Entry 3CCU (X-ray diffraction, 2.80 A resolution); this record covers chains 1 and 0 of the 31 polymer chains in the assembly.

== Chain 1 ==
Protein: 50S ribosomal protein L37e
From: Haloarcula marismortui
UniProt: P32410 (RL37_HALMA); residues 0-56 here correspond to UniProt positions 1-57 (UniProt number = residue number + 1)
Amino-acid sequence (57 residues; each row starts with the number of its first residue; numbering starts at 0):
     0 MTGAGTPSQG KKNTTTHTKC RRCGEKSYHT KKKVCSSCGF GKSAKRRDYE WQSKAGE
Unresolved in the structure: 0
Ion coordination: Sr2+ site 1: Lys10, Asn12 (shared with U862(0) of chain 0); Cd2+: Cys19, Cys22, Cys34, Cys37; Sr2+ site 2: Gly40 (shared with U1463(0) of chain 0); Sr2+ site 3 near Asp47 (its only coordinating residue here)

== Chain 0 ==
Molecule: 23S ribosomal RNA
From: Haloarcula marismortui
Notes: engineered mutation(s): G2099A, G2482C
Sequence (2923 nucleotides; row label = number of the first residue in the row):
     1 GUUGGCUACU AUGCCAGCUG GUGGAUUGCU CGGCUCAGGC GCUGAUGAAG GACGUGCCAA
    61 GCUGCGAUAA GCUGUGGGGA GCCGCACGGA GGCGAAGAAC CACAGAUUUC CGAAUGAGAA
   121 UCUCUCUAAC AAUUGCUUCG CGCAAUGAGG AACCCCGAGA ACUGAAACAU CUCAGUAUCG
   181 GGAGGAACAG AAAACGCAAC GUGAUGUCGU UAGUAACCGC GAGUGAACGC GAUACAGCCC
   241 AAACCGAAGC CCUCACGGGC AAUGUGGUGU CAGGGCUACC UCUCAUCAGC CGACCGUCUU
   301 CACGAAGUCU CUUGGAAUAG AGCGUGAUAC AGGGUGACAA CCCCGUACUG AAGACCAGUA
   361 CGCUGUGCGG UAGUGCCAGA GUAGCGGGGG UUGGAUAUCC CUCGCGAAUA ACGCAGGCAU
   421 CGACUGCGAA GGCUAAACAC AACCUGAGAC CGAUAGUGAA CAAGUAGUGU GAACGAACGC
   481 UGCAAAGUAC CCUCAGAAGG GAGGCGAAAU AGAGCAUGAA AUCAGUUGGC GAUCGAGCGA
   541 CAGGGCAUAC AAGGUCCCUU GACGAAUGAC CGAGACGCGA GUCUCCAGUA AGACUCACGG
   601 GAAGCCGAUG UUCUGUCGUA CGUUUUGAAA AACGAGCCAG GGAGUGUGUC UGUAUGGCAA
   661 GUCUAACCGG AGUAUCCGGG GAGGCACAGG GAAACCGACA UGGCCGCAGG GCUUUGCCCG
   721 AGGGCCGCCG UCUUCAAGGG CGGGGAGCCA UGUGGACACG ACCCGAAUCC GGACGAUCUA
   781 CGCAUGGACA AGAUGAAGCG UGCCGAAAGG CACGUGGAAG UCUGUUAGAG UUGGUGUCCU
   841 ACAAUACCCU CUCGUGAUCU AUGUGUAGGG GUGAAAGGCC CAUCGAGUCC GGCAACAGCU
   901 GGUUCCAAUC GAAACAUGUC GAAGCAUGAC CUCCGCCGAG GUAGUCUGUG AGGUAGAGCG
   961 ACCGAUUGGU GUGUCCGCCU CCGAGAGGAG UCGGCACACC UGUCAAACUC CAAACUUACA
  1021 GACGCUGUUU GACGCGGGGA UUCCGGUGCG CGGGGUAAGC CUGUGUACCA GGAGGGGAAC
  1081 AACCCAGAGA UAGGUUAAGG UCCCCAAGUG UGGAUUAAGU GUAAUCCUCU GAAGGUGGUC
  1141 UCGAGCCCUA GACAGCCGGG AGGUGAGCUU AGAAGCAGCU ACCCUCUAAG AAAAGCGUAA
  1201 CAGCUUACCG GCCGAGGUUU GAGGCGCCCA AAAUGAUCGG GACUCAAAUC CACCACCGAG
  1261 ACCUGUCCGU ACCACUCAUA CUGGUAAUCG AGUAGAUUGG CGCUCUAAUU GGAUGGAAGC
  1321 AGGGGCGAGA GCUCCUGUGG ACCGAUUAGU GACGAAAAUC CUGGCCAUAG UAGCAGCGAU
  1381 AGUCGGGUGA GAACCCCGAC GGCCUAAUGG AUAAGGGUUC CUCAGCACUG CUGAUCAGCU
  1441 GAGGGUUAGC CGGUCCUAAG UCUCACCGCA ACUCGACUGA GACGAAAUGG GAAACAGGUU
  1501 AAUAUUCCUG UGCCAUCAUG CAGUGAAAGU UGACGCCCUG GGGUCGAUCA CGCCGGGCAU
  1561 UCGCCCGGUC GAACCGUCCA ACUCCGUGGA AGCCGUAAUG GCAGGAAGCG GACGAACGGC
  1621 GGCAUAGGGA AACGUGAUUC AACCUGGGGC CCAUGAAAAG ACGAGCAUGA UGUCCGUACC
  1681 GAGAACCGAC ACAGGUGUCC AUGGCGGCGA AAGCCAAGGC CUGUCGGGAG CAACCAACGU
  1741 UAGGGAAUUC GGCAAGUUAG UCCCGUACCU UCGGAAGAAG GGAUGCCUGC UCCGGAACGG
  1801 AGCAGGUCGC AGUGACUCGG AAGCUCGGAC UGUCUAGUAA CAACAUAGGU GACCGCAAAU
  1861 CCGCAAGGAC UCGUACGGUC ACUGAAUCCU GCCCAGUGCA GGUAUCUGAA CACCUCGUAC
  1921 AAGAGGACGA AGGACCUGUC AACGGCGGGG GUAACUAUGA CCCUCUUAAG GUAGCGUAGU
  1981 ACCUUGCCGC AUCAGUAGCG GCUUGCAUGA AUGGAUUAAC CAGAGCUUCA CUGUCCCAAC
  2041 GUUGGGCCCG GUGAACUGUA CAUUCCAGUG CGGAGUCUGG AGACACCCAG GGGGAAGCAA
  2101 AGACCCUAUG GAGCUUUACU GCAGGCUGUC GCUGAGACGU GGUCGCCGAU GUGCAGCAUA
  2161 GGUAGGAGUC GUUACAGAGG UACCCGCGCU AGCGGGCCAC CCAGACAACA GUGAAAUACU
  2221 ACCCGUCGGU GACUGCGACU CUCACUCCGG GAGGAGGACA CCGAUAGCCG GGCAGUUUGA
  2281 CUGGGGCGGU ACGCGCUCGA AAAGAUAUCG AGCGCGCCCU AUGGUCAUCU CAGCCGGGAC
  2341 AGAGACCCGG CGAAGAGUGC AAGAGCAAAA GAUGACUUGA CAGUGUUCUU CCCAACGAGG
  2401 AACGCUGACG CGAAAGCGUG GUCUAGCGAA CCAAUUAGCC UGCUUGAUGC GGGCAAUUGA
  2461 UGACAGAAAA GCUACCCUAG GCAUAACAGA GUCGUCACUC GCAAGAGCAC AUAUCGACCG
  2521 AGUGGCUUGC UACCUCGAUG UCGGUUCCCU CCAUCCUGCC CGUGCAGAAG CGGGCAAGGG
  2581 UGAGGUUGUU CGCCUAUUAA AGGAGGUCGU GAGCUGGGUU UAGACCGUCG UGAGACAGGU
  2641 CGGCUGCUAU CUACUGGGUG UGUAAUGGUG UCUGACAAGA ACGACCGUAU AGUACGAGAG
  2701 GAACUACGGU UGGUGGCCAC UGGUGUACCG GUUGUUCGAG AGAGCACGUG CCGGGUAGCC
  2761 ACGCCACACG GGGUAAGAGC UGAACGCAUC UAAGCUCGAA ACCCACUUGG AAAAGAGACA
  2821 CCGCCGAGGU CCCGCGUACA AGACGCGGUC GAUAGACUCG GGGUGUGCGC GUCGAGGUAA
  2881 CGAGACGUUA AGCCCACGAG CACUAACAGA CCAAAGCCAU CAU
Unresolved in the structure: 1-9, 126-127, 715, 971-998, 1560, 1952-1963, 2137-2236, 2339-2343, 2665-2666, 2915-2923
Modified / non-standard residues: 1MA (6-hydro-1-methyladenosine-5'-monophosphate) at position 628, OMU (o2'-methyluridine 5'-monophosphate) at position 2587, OMG (o2'-methylguanosine-5'-monophosphate) at position 2588, UR3 (3-methyluridine-5'-monophoshate) at position 2619, PSU (pseudouridine-5'-monophosphate) at position 2621
Ion coordination: Na+ site 1 near U12 (its only coordinating residue here); Mg2+ site 1 near G28 (its only coordinating residue here); Na+ site 2: C40, G41, C443; Na+ site 3 near G56 (its only coordinating residue here); Na+ site 4: G66, U108; Sr2+ site 1: C85, A86, C87 (shared with 1 residue of chain T); Mg2+ site 2 near U115 (its only coordinating residue here); Na+ site 5: C130, U146; Na+ site 6: C141, G142; Sr2+ site 2: G147, A183 (shared with 1 residue of chain M); Mg2+ site 3: C162, U2276; K+ site 1: C162, U163, U172; 57 more Na+ sites not listed; 70 more Mg2+ sites not listed; 62 more Sr2+ sites not listed; 1 more K+ sites not listed

== Interface between chain 1 and chain 0 ==
Pairs across the interface (117; chain 1 residue first):
  Thr1(1) with A1836(0), hydrogen bond to the sugar; G1837(0), hydrogen bond to the phosphate
  Gly2(1) with U845(0), sugar contact; A1836(0), sugar contact; G1837(0), base contact
  Ala3(1) with A882(0), sugar contact; A1836(0), hydrogen bond to the sugar; G1837(0), hydrogen bond to the base
  Gly4(1) with U845(0), phosphate contact; A882(0), base contact; G1837(0), hydrogen bond to the base
  Thr5(1) with A843(0), sugar contact; U845(0), hydrogen bond to the phosphate; A882(0), base contact; G1688(0), sugar contact; G1694(0), hydrogen bond to the base
  Pro6(1) with A846(0), phosphate contact; G1694(0), sugar contact; G1695(0), hydrogen bond to the sugar
  Ser7(1) with C778(0), sugar contact; A1836(0), base contact
  Gln8(1) with C1687(0), hydrogen bond to the sugar; G1688(0), sugar contact
  Gly9(1) with C1687(0), hydrogen bond to the base; G1694(0), base contact; G1695(0), hydrogen bond to the base; U1696(0), sugar contact
  Lys10(1) with U779(0), salt bridge to the phosphate; G1695(0), sugar contact; U1696(0), sugar contact
  Lys11(1) with U777(0), base contact; C778(0), sugar contact; C881(0), hydrogen bond to the base; C1687(0), sugar contact
  Asn12(1) with U777(0), hydrogen bond to the base; U862(0), phosphate contact; A1414(0), hydrogen bond to the sugar; G1415(0), sugar contact
  Thr13(1) with U777(0), hydrogen bond to the base
  Thr14(1) with G1415(0), hydrogen bond to the phosphate
  Thr15(1) with U470(0), sugar contact; U777(0), base contact
  His16(1) with U470(0), sugar contact; G471(0), hydrogen bond to the sugar; G775(0), salt bridge to the phosphate
  Thr17(1) with A120(0), base contact
  Lys18(1) with A120(0), hydrogen bond to the sugar; U121(0), base contact
  Cys19(1) with U121(0), base contact
  Arg20(1) with C111(0), hydrogen bond to the sugar; G112(0), salt bridge to the phosphate; A119(0), base contact; A120(0), salt bridge to the phosphate; U121(0), sugar contact
  Arg21(1) with G50(0), hydrogen bond to the base; G112(0), phosphate contact; A113(0), salt bridge to the phosphate
  Cys22(1) with G51(0), sugar contact
  Gly23(1) with G51(0), sugar contact; U121(0), base contact
  Lys25(1) with U470(0), phosphate contact; G471(0), salt bridge to the phosphate
  Ser26(1) with G471(0), hydrogen bond to the phosphate; A472(0), hydrogen bond to the phosphate
  Tyr27(1) with A120(0), hydrogen bond to the phosphate
  His28(1) with G775(0), salt bridge to the phosphate; A776(0), salt bridge to the phosphate
  Thr29(1) with A120(0), hydrogen bond to the base
  Lys30(1) with G863(0), salt bridge to the phosphate; U864(0), salt bridge to the phosphate
  Lys31(1) with G775(0), sugar contact; A776(0), salt bridge to the phosphate
  Lys32(1) with A120(0), salt bridge to the phosphate
  Ser35(1) with G471(0), hydrogen bond to the sugar; A472(0), sugar contact; C774(0), phosphate contact; G775(0), phosphate contact
  Ser36(1) with A472(0), phosphate contact
  Phe39(1) with G112(0), phosphate contact; A113(0), phosphate contact
  Lys41(1) with U1473(0), hydrogen bond to the base; C1474(0), phosphate contact
  Ser42(1) with U1473(0), hydrogen bond to the base
  Ala43(1) with A113(0), phosphate contact; A114(0), phosphate contact; A148(0), sugar contact
  Lys44(1) with A148(0), salt bridge to the phosphate; G149(0), phosphate contact; G182(0), salt bridge to the phosphate; U1473(0), base contact
  Arg45(1) with G50(0), sugar contact; G149(0), hydrogen bond to the phosphate
  Arg46(1) with A472(0), hydrogen bond to the sugar; A473(0), salt bridge to the phosphate; A773(0), hydrogen bond to the sugar; C774(0), salt bridge to the phosphate
  Tyr48(1) with C179(0), phosphate contact; G772(0), sugar contact; A773(0), hydrogen bond to the phosphate
  Glu49(1) with U178(0), phosphate contact; C179(0), hydrogen bond to the phosphate
  Trp50(1) with U178(0), phosphate contact; G771(0), base contact; G772(0), hydrogen bond to the sugar; A773(0), sugar contact; C890(0), hydrogen bond to the sugar; G891(0), sugar contact
  Gln51(1) with A473(0), hydrogen bond to the phosphate
  Ser52(1) with G891(0), sugar contact
  Lys53(1) with G891(0), salt bridge to the phosphate; G892(0), salt bridge to the phosphate; C893(0), phosphate contact; A894(0), salt bridge to the phosphate
  Ala54(1) with A177(0), phosphate contact; U178(0), phosphate contact; G891(0), phosphate contact; G892(0), hydrogen bond to the phosphate
Other interface residues (no listed pair), chain 1 (48 interface residues in all): Glu56
Other interface residues (no listed pair), chain 0 (59 interface residues in all): A49, A52, A152, G181, A844, U883, A1413

== Overview ==
Chain 1 and chain 0 form an interface of 48 and 59 residues respectively, with 36 hydrogen bonds and 19 salt
bridges. Polar contacts include Ala3(1)-G1837(0), Gly4(1)-G1837(0) and Thr5(1)-G1694(0). G147(0) and A183(0)
form the Sr2+ site 2.
Here chain 1 is 50S ribosomal protein L37e and chain 0 is 23S ribosomal RNA, both from Haloarcula marismortui.
Entry 3CCU (Structure of Anisomycin resistant 50S Ribosomal Subunit: 23S rRNA mutation G2482C) was determined
by X-ray diffraction (same publication as 3CC2, 3CC4, 3CC7, 3CCE, 3CCJ, 3CCL and 6 further entries).
